PDB entry 5EUX | X-ray diffraction, 2.04 A resolution | chain A

[Chain A]
Name: Prestin
From: Rattus norvegicus
Notes: fragment: STAS domain; engineered mutation(s): Residues 564-636 (variable loop) are deleted, GlySer are inserted between position 563 and 637,Residues 564-636 (variable loop) are deleted, GlySer are inserted between position 563 and 637
UniProtKB: Q9EPH0 (S26A5_RAT); numbering as in UniProt; present here: 505-563, 637-718
Sequence (143 residues; row label = number of the first residue in the row; note: 71 numbers in that range are skipped by the numbering (no residue carries them; nothing is unmodelled there)):
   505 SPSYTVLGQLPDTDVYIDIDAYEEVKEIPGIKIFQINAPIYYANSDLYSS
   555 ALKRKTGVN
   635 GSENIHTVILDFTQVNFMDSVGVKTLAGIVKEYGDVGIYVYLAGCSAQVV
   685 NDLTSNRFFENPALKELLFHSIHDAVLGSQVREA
Unresolved in the structure: 505, 554-563, 635-637
Construct notes: linker (635-636)
Curated features (UniProtKB/Swiss-Prot):
  - mutagenesis: K557 (K557Q: No effect; when associated with Q-558 and Q-559), R558 (R558Q: No effect; when associated with Q-557 and Q-559), K559 (K559Q: No effect; when associated with Q-557 and Q-558)

[In short]
UniProt lists 3 mutagenesis sites.
Chain A is Prestin (Rattus norvegicus); the structure, Rat prestin STAS domain in complex with thiocyanate,
was determined by X-ray diffraction, deposited together with 5EUS, 5EUU, 5EUW and 5EUZ.
